8HH9 - chains E and G of the 7 polymer chains in the assembly; structure by electron microscopy, 3.60 A resolution.

== Chain E ==
Molecule: ATP synthase subunit beta
From: Bacillus sp. PS3
Notes: EC 7.1.2.2
Reference sequence: A0A0M4U1P9 (A0A0M4U1P9_BACP3); residue numbers follow UniProt; this construct covers 1-473
Sequence (484 residues; row label = number of the first residue in the row; numbers below 1 keep their minus sign (Met-10 is residue -10)):
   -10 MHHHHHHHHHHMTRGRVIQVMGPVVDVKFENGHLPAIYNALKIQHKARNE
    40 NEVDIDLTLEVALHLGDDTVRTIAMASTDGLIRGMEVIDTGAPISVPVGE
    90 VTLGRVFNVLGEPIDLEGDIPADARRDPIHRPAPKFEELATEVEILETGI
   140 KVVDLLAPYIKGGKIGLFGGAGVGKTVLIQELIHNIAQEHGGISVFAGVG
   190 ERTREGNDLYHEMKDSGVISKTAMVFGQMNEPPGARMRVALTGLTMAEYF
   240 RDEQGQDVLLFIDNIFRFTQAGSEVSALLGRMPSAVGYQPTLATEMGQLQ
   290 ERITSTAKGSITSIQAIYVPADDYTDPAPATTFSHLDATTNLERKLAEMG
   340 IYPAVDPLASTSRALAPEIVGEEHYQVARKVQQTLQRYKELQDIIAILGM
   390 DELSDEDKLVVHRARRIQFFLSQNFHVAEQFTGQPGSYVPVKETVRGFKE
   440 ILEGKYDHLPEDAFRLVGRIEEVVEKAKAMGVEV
Unresolved in the structure: -10 to 0, 471-473
Differences from the reference sequence: initiating methionine (-10); expression tag (-9 to 0)

== Chain G ==
Molecule: ATP synthase gamma chain
From: Bacillus sp. PS3
Reference sequence: A0A0M4TPJ7 (A0A0M4TPJ7_BACP3); residues 2-285 here = UniProt positions 2-285
Sequence (284 residues; each row starts with the number of its first residue):
     2 ASLRDIKTRINATKKTSQITKAMEMVSTSKLNRAEQNAKSFVPYMEKIQE
    52 VVANVALGAGGASHPMLVSRPVKKTGYLVITSDRGLAGAYNSNVLRLVYQ
   102 TIQKRHASPDEYAIIVIGRVGLSFFRKRNMPVILDITRLPDQPSFADIKE
   152 IARKTVGLFADGTFDELYMYYNHYVSAIQQEVTERKLLPLTDLAENKQRT
   202 VYEFEPSQEEILDVLLPQYAESLIYGALLDAKASEHAARMTAMKNATDNA
   252 NELIRTLTLSYNRARQAAITQEITEIVAGANALQ
Unresolved in the structure: 285

== Chain E / chain G interface ==
Contacting residue pairs - 12 pairs, chain E then chain G:
  Met271(E) - Val278(G)  hydrophobic
  Pro272(E) - Ile274(G)  hydrophobic
  Pro272(E) - Val278(G)  hydrophobic
  Ala274(E) - Thr271(G)  hydrogen bond (backbone-side chain)
  Val275(E) - Gln267(G)
  Val275(E) - Ile270(G)
  Val275(E) - Thr271(G)
  Asp312(E) - Asn263(G)
  Asp312(E) - Arg266(G)  salt bridge
  Asp312(E) - Gln267(G)
  Thr314(E) - Gln267(G)
  Leu387(E) - Ala178(G)  hydrophobic
Interface residues without a listed pair, chain E (11 interface residues in all): Ala310, Asp311, Asp315, Pro316
Interface residues without a listed pair, chain G (9 interface residues in all): Asn282

== Summary ==
11 residues of chain E and 9 residues of chain G are in contact; the contacts include 1 hydrogen bond and 1
salt bridge. Among the polar pairs are Asp312(E)-Arg266(G) and Ala274(E)-Thr271(G).
Chain E is ATP synthase subunit beta and chain G is ATP synthase gamma chain, both from Bacillus sp. PS3; the
structure, F1 domain of FoF1-ATPase from Bacillus PS3, 90 degrees, low ATP, was determined by electron
microscopy together with 8HH1, 8HH2, 8HH3, 8HH4, 8HH5, 8HH6 and 5 further entries from the same study.
